4WRQ - chains B and D of the 4 polymer chains in the assembly; structure by X-ray diffraction, 2.41 A resolution.

Chain B:
Protein: 14-3-3 protein zeta/delta
Source organism: Homo sapiens
UniProt: P63104 (1433Z_HUMAN); numbering as in UniProt (aligned over 1-245)
Amino-acid sequence (246 residues; each row starts with the number of its first residue; numbering starts at 0):
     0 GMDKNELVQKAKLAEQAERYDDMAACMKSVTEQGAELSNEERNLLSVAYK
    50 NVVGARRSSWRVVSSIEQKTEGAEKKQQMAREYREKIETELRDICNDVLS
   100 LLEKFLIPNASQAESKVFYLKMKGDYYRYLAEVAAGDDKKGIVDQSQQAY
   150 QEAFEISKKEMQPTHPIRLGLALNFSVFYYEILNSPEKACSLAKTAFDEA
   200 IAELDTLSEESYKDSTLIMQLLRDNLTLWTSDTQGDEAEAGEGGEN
Not modelled in the structure: 0, 230-245
Construct notes: expression tag (0)
From the paper describing this entry:
  - mutagenesis - K49A (DeltaDeltaG 0.1 kcal/mol): unchanged binding to WT Cby peptide
  - mutagenesis - K49A (5 fold): decreased binding to S22P peptide

Chain D:
Protein: Chibby
Amino-acid sequence (18 residues; row label = number of the first residue in the row):
    12 KTPPRKSASLSNLHSLDR
Not modelled in the structure: 12-17, 26-29
Modified residues: Ser-20 (phosphoserine; SEP)
From the paper describing this entry:
  - post-translational modification sites: Ser-20 (citing earlier work)
  - contacts within the chain: Leu-21/Leu-24 (backbone contact), Ser-20/Ser-22 (hydrogen bond), Ser-20/Asn-23 (hydrogen bond)
  - mutagenesis - S22P (15-fold): increased binding to 14-3-3 protein zeta/delta (chain B)
  - mutagenesis - S20D, S20E: abolished binding to 14-3-3 protein zeta/delta (chain B)

How chain B and chain D interact:
Pairs across the interface (21; chain B residue first):
  Lys-49(B) / Ser-22(D)
  Arg-56(B) / Ser-20(D)
  Lys-120(B) / Leu-21(D)
  Arg-127(B) / Ser-20(D)
  Tyr-128(B) / Ser-20(D)
  Leu-172(B) / Ala-19(D)
  Leu-172(B) / Ser-20(D)
  Leu-172(B) / Leu-21(D)
  Asn-173(B) / Ser-20(D)
  Asn-173(B) / Leu-21(D)  hydrogen bond (side chain-backbone)
  Val-176(B) / Ala-19(D)
  Glu-180(B) / Ser-18(D)
  Asp-213(B) / Leu-24(D)
  Leu-216(B) / Leu-24(D)  hydrophobic
  Ile-217(B) / Leu-21(D)  hydrophobic
  Ile-217(B) / Leu-24(D)  hydrophobic
  Leu-220(B) / Ser-20(D)
  Leu-220(B) / Leu-24(D)  hydrophobic
  Asn-224(B) / Ser-18(D)
  Asn-224(B) / Ala-19(D)  hydrogen bond (side chain-backbone)
  Trp-228(B) / Ser-18(D)  hydrogen bond
Other interface residues (no listed pair), chain B (18 interface residues in all): Gly-169, Tyr-179, Leu-227
Other interface residues (no listed pair), chain D (7 interface residues in all): Asn-23
Interface features reported in the paper:
  - pairs named by the authors: Arg-56(B)/Ser-20(D) (hydrogen bond), Arg-127(B)/Ser-20(D) (hydrogen bond), Tyr-128(B)/Ser-20(D) (hydrogen bond), Asn-173(B)/Leu-21(D), Asn-224(B)/Ala-19(D) (hydrogen bond), Trp-228(B)/Ser-18(D), Ser-22(D)/Lys-49(B), Ser-22(D)/Arg-56(B), Leu-24(D)/Leu-216(B) (hydrophobic contact), Leu-24(D)/Ile-217(B) (hydrophobic contact)
  - interface residues, chain D: Leu-21(D)
  - hot spots on chain D (mutagenesis) - L24A (4-fold): decreased binding to 14-3-3 protein zeta/delta (chain B)

Overview:
Chain B and chain D form an interface of 18 and 7 residues respectively; the contacts include 3 hydrogen
bonds. Among the polar pairs are Asn-173(B)/Leu-21(D), Asn-224(B)/Ala-19(D) and Trp-228(B)/Ser-18(D). The
paper describes hydrogen bonds between Arg-56(B) and Ser-20(D), Arg-127(B) and Ser-20(D) and Tyr-128(B) and
Ser-20(D) among others; contacts between Asn-173(B) and Leu-21(D), Trp-228(B) and Ser-18(D) and Ser-22(D) and
Lys-49(B) among others; hydrophobic contacts between Leu-24(D) and Leu-216(B) and Leu-24(D) and Ile-217(B).
From the paper: S20D and S20E of chain D abolish binding to 14-3-3 protein zeta/delta (chain B); the interface
residue Leu-21(D); 5 substitutions were tested in all.
Chain B is 14-3-3 protein zeta/delta (Homo sapiens) and chain D is Chibby; the structure, Crystal Structure of
14-3-3 zeta with Chibby peptide, was determined by X-ray diffraction.
